PDB entry 1IO4 | X-ray diffraction, 3.00 A resolution | chains E and B of the 6 polymer chains in the assembly

[Chain E]
Molecule: Csf-1r promoter
Sequence (26 nucleotides; numbered 1 to 26; the number before each row is that of its first residue):
     1 GAAGATTTCC AAACTCTGTG GTTGCG

[Chain B]
Protein: Caat/enhancer binding protein beta
Source organism: Homo sapiens
Notes: fragment: bzip domain
UniProt: P17676 (CEBPB_HUMAN); residues 259-336 here = UniProt positions 259-336
Amino-acid sequence (78 residues; row label = number of the first residue in the row):
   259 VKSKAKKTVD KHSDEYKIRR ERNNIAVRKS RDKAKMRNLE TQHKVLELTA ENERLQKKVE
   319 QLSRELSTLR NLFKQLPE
Not modelled in the structure: 259-264, 335-336
Curated features (UniProtKB/Swiss-Prot):
  - region: Lys-275 to Arg-295 (Basic motif), Leu-297 to Leu-304 (Leucine-zipper)
  - modified residue: Thr-266 (Phosphothreonine), Ser-288 (Phosphoserine), Ser-325 (Phosphoserine)
  - cross-link (Glycyl lysine isopeptide (Lys-Gly)): Lys-260 (interchain with G-Cter in SUMO2), Lys-262 (interchain with G-Cter in SUMO2), Lys-332 (interchain with G-Cter in SUMO2)
  - mutagenesis: Ser-288 (S288A: Loss of nuclear translocation)

[Interface between chain E and chain B]
Contacting residue pairs (13; chain E residue first):
  DT8(E) / Arg-289(B)  base contact
  DT8(E) / Lys-293(B)  salt bridge to the phosphate
  DC9(E) / Arg-289(B)  base contact
  DC10(E) / Asn-282(B)  sugar contact
  DA11(E) / Lys-269(B)  phosphate contact
  DA11(E) / Tyr-274(B)  phosphate contact
  DA11(E) / Arg-278(B)  salt bridge to the phosphate
  DA11(E) / Asn-282(B)  hydrogen bond to the phosphate
  DA12(E) / Lys-269(B)  salt bridge to the phosphate
  DA12(E) / Tyr-274(B)  hydrogen bond to the phosphate
  DA12(E) / Arg-278(B)  hydrogen bond to the base
  DA12(E) / Asn-281(B)  hydrogen bond to the base
  DA13(E) / Asn-281(B)  base contact
Interface residues without a listed pair, chain B (9 interface residues in all): Val-285, Arg-286

[Overview]
Chain E and chain B form an interface of 6 and 9 residues respectively; the contacts include 4 hydrogen bonds
and 3 salt bridges. Polar pairs include DA12(E)/Arg-278(B), DA12(E)/Asn-281(B) and DA11(E)/Asn-282(B). UniProt
lists one mutagenesis site on chain B.
Chain E is Csf-1r promoter and chain B is Caat/enhancer binding protein beta (Homo sapiens); the structure,
Crystal structure of runx-1/AML1/cbfalpha runt domain-cbfbeta core domain heterodimer and C/ebpbeta bzip
homodimer bound to a ..., was determined by X-ray diffraction, deposited together with 1HJB and 1HJC.
